Entry 7SVA (electron microscopy, 3.26 A resolution); this record covers chains A and B.

== Chain A ==
Name: Protein argonaute 10
From: Arabidopsis thaliana
Reference sequence: Q9XGW1 (AGO10_ARATH); residue numbers follow UniProt; this construct covers 1-988
Sequence (988 residues; numbered 1 to 988; the number before each row is that of its first residue):
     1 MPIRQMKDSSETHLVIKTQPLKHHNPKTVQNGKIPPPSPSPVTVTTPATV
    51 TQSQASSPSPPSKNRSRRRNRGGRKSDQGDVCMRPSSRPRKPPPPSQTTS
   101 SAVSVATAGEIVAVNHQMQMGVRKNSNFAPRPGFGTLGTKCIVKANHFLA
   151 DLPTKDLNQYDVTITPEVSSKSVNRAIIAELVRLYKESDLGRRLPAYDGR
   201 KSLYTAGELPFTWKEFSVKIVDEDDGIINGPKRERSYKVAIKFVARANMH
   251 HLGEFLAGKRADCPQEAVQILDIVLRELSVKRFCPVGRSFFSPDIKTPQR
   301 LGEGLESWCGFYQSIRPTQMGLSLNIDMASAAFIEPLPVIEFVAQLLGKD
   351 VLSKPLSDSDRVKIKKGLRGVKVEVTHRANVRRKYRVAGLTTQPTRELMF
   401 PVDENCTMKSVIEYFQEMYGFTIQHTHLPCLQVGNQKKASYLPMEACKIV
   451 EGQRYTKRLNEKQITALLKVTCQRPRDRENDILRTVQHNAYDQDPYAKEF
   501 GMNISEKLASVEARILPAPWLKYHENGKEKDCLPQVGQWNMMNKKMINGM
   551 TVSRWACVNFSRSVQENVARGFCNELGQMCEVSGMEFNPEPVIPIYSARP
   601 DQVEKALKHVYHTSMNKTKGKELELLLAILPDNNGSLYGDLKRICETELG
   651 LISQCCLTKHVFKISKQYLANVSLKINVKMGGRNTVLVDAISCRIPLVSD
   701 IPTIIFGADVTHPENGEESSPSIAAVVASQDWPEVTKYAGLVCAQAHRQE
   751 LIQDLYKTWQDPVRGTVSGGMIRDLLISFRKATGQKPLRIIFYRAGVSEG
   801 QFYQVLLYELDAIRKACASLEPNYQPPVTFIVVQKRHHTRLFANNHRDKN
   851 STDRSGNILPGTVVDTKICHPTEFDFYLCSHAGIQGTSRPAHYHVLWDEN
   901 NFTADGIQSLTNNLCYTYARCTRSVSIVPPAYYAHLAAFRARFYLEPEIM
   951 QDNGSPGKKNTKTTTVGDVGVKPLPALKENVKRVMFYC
Disordered / not traced: 1-125, 221-233, 398-423, 434-439, 763-764, 947-970
Differences from the reference sequence: engineered mutation Ala-795 (Asp in Q9XGW1)
Metal / ion sites: Mg2+ near Asp-709 (its only coordinating residue here)
What the authors report for this chain:
  - catalytic residues: Asp-709, His-935
  - mutagenesis - D795A: abolished catalytic activity on target slicing (citing earlier work)

== Chain B ==
Molecule: 21-nt RNA strand
Sequence (21 nucleotides; numbered 1 to 21; the number before each row is that of its first residue):
     1 UGGAGUGUGACAAUGGUGUUU
Disordered / not traced: 12-21

== Chain A / chain B interface ==
Pairs across the interface (62; chain A residue first):
  Tyr-312(A) / G9(B)  phosphate contact
  Ser-330(A) / G7(B)  sugar contact
  Arg-458(A) / U8(B)  base contact
  Ile-464(A) / G7(B)  base contact
  Leu-468(A) / U6(B)  base contact
  Thr-471(A) / G7(B)  sugar contact
  Cys-472(A) / U6(B)  hydrogen bond to the sugar
  Leu-630(A) / U1(B)  base contact
  Asn-634(A) / U1(B)  hydrogen bond to the base
  Tyr-638(A) / U1(B)  stacking on the base
  Lys-642(A) / U1(B)  salt bridge to the phosphate
  Gln-654(A) / U1(B)  hydrogen bond to the phosphate
  Cys-655(A) / U1(B)  sugar contact
  Cys-656(A) / G2(B)  phosphate contact
  Leu-657(A) / U1(B)  sugar contact
  Leu-657(A) / G2(B)  hydrogen bond to the phosphate
  His-660(A) / G2(B)  salt bridge to the phosphate
  Gln-667(A) / G2(B)  base contact
  Tyr-668(A) / G2(B)  hydrogen bond to the phosphate
  Asn-671(A) / G2(B)  hydrogen bond to the base
  Val-672(A) / G2(B)  sugar contact
  Lys-675(A) / U1(B)  salt bridge to the phosphate
  Lys-675(A) / G2(B)  phosphate contact
  Lys-675(A) / G3(B)  salt bridge to the phosphate
  Lys-679(A) / U1(B)  salt bridge to the phosphate
  Asn-715(A) / C11(B)  phosphate contact
  Arg-748(A) / A10(B)  hydrogen bond to the phosphate
  Arg-748(A) / C11(B)  salt bridge to the phosphate
  Val-797(A) / G9(B)  base contact
  Ser-798(A) / G9(B)  base contact
  Ser-798(A) / A10(B)  base contact
  Glu-799(A) / G9(B)  hydrogen bond to the base
  Gly-800(A) / A10(B)  base contact
  Gln-834(A) / G9(B)  hydrogen bond to the base
  Arg-836(A) / G9(B)  base contact
  Arg-836(A) / A10(B)  salt bridge to the phosphate
  His-838(A) / U8(B)  salt bridge to the phosphate
  His-838(A) / G9(B)  salt bridge to the phosphate
  Arg-840(A) / G7(B)  salt bridge to the phosphate
  His-881(A) / G5(B)  hydrogen bond to the phosphate
  His-881(A) / U6(B)  salt bridge to the phosphate
  Gly-883(A) / G5(B)  sugar contact
  Ile-884(A) / A4(B)  base contact
  Ile-884(A) / G5(B)  hydrogen bond to the sugar
  Gln-885(A) / G5(B)  hydrogen bond to the base
  Gln-885(A) / U6(B)  hydrogen bond to the base
  Ser-888(A) / U6(B)  phosphate contact
  Arg-889(A) / U6(B)  hydrogen bond to the phosphate
  Arg-889(A) / G7(B)  salt bridge to the phosphate
  Arg-889(A) / U8(B)  salt bridge to the phosphate
  Tyr-918(A) / A4(B)  hydrogen bond to the phosphate
  Arg-920(A) / G3(B)  salt bridge to the phosphate
  Arg-920(A) / A4(B)  salt bridge to the phosphate
  Cys-921(A) / G3(B)  hydrogen bond to the sugar
  Cys-921(A) / A4(B)  hydrogen bond to the sugar
  Arg-923(A) / A4(B)  hydrogen bond to the sugar
  Val-925(A) / A4(B)  sugar contact
  Val-925(A) / G5(B)  phosphate contact
  Ser-926(A) / G5(B)  hydrogen bond to the phosphate
  Tyr-932(A) / A4(B)  hydrogen bond to the phosphate
  Tyr-932(A) / G5(B)  hydrogen bond to the phosphate
  Cys-988(A) / U1(B)  phosphate contact
Also at the interface, not in a pair above, chain A (58 interface residues in all): Val-286, Arg-288, Ser-289, Leu-459, Arg-478, Ser-653, Lys-835, His-837, Gly-886, Thr-887, Ser-924, Phe-943

== Overview ==
58 residues of chain A face 11 of chain B across their interface, with 21 hydrogen bonds, 15 salt bridges and
1 aromatic stacking contact. Among the polar pairs are Asn-634(A)/U1(B), Asn-671(A)/G2(B) and
Glu-799(A)/G9(B). From the paper: catalytic residues Asp-709(A) and His-935(A); D795A of chain A abolishes
catalytic activity on target slicing.
Here chain A is Protein argonaute 10 (Arabidopsis thaliana) and chain B is a 21-nt RNA strand. Entry 7SVA
(Cryo-EM structure of Arabidopsis Ago10-guide RNA complex) was determined by electron microscopy (same
publication as 7SWQ).
